Entry 8Q8G (X-ray diffraction, 2.40 A resolution); this record covers chains A and B.

== Chain A (and B) ==
Protein: mRNA cap guanine-N7 methyltransferase
Source organism: Homo sapiens
Notes: EC 2.1.1.56; engineered mutation(s): 416-455 GLGC; chain B of this document is another copy of the same molecule, construct and numbering; everything in this record applies to it too
UniProt: O43148 (MCES_HUMAN); residue numbers follow UniProt; this construct covers 165-415, 456-476
Chain sequence (276 residues; each row starts with the number of its first residue; note: 36 numbers in that range are skipped by the numbering (no residue carries them; nothing is unmodelled there)):
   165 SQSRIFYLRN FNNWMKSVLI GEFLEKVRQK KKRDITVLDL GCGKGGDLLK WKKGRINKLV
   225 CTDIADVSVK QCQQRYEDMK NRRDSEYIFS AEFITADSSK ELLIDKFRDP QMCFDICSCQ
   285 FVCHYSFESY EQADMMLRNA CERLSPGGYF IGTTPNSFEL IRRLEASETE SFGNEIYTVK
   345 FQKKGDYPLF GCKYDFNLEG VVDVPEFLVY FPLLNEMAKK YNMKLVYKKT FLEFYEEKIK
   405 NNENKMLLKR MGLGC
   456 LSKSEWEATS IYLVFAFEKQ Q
Unresolved in the structure: 165-166, 416-417 (chain B: 165-169, 247-251)
Sequence notes: linker (416-419)
Small-molecule neighbours:
  - O94 (2-(4-fluorophenyl)-1-[(3S)-3-(6-oxidanyl-1H-pyrazolo[3,4-b]pyridin-3-yl)piperidin-1-yl]ethanone): Leu-172, Asn-176, Phe-285, Tyr-289, Ile-340, Phe-360, Leu-362, Val-365, Val-366, Val-368, Ala-463, Thr-464, Tyr-467
  - S-adenosylhomocysteine (SAH): Lys-180, Leu-204, Gly-205, Cys-206, Gly-207, Asp-211, Asp-227, Ile-228, Ala-229, Ala-260, Asp-261, Ser-262, Ser-263, Gln-284, Phe-285, Val-286, Tyr-289, Met-300
UniProt features mapped onto this chain:
  - binding site (mRNA): Asn-176, Asn-177
  - binding site (S-adenosyl-L-methionine): Lys-180, Gly-205, Asp-227, Asp-261, Gln-284, Tyr-289
  - site (mRNA cap binding): Lys-208, Lys-214, Arg-239, His-288, Glu-370, Tyr-467
  - mutagenesis: Trp-178 (W178C: Loss of methyltransferase activity in presence or absence of RAMAC; when associated with C-417. Complete restored RAMAC-mediated methyltransferase activity under reducing conditions ...), Asp-203 (D203A: Loss of activity), Arg-239 (R239A: Loss of activity), Tyr-289 (Y289A: Loss of activity), Phe-291 (F291A: Strongly impairs enzyme activity), Phe-354 (F354A: Loss of activity), Lys-393 (K393C: Loss of methyltransferase activity in presence or absence of RAMAC; when associated with C-178; C-398 and C-417 ...), Phe-398 (F398C: Loss of methyltransferase activity in presence or absence of RAMAC; when associated with C-178; C-393 and C-417 ...), Lys-409 (K409E: Decreased S-adenosyl-L-methionine binding and methyltransferase activity in absence of RAMAC; when associated with E-413. Decreased interaction with RAMAC; when associated with E-413), Lys-413 (K413E: Decreased S-adenosyl-L-methionine binding and methyltransferase activity in absence of RAMAC; when associated with E-409. Decreased interaction with RAMAC; when associated with E-409)
From the paper describing this entry:
  - binding site for S-adenosylhomocysteine: Lys-180, Gly-205, Asp-227, Asp-261, Ser-262, Gln-284
  - binding site for O94: Asn-176, Tyr-289, Tyr-467

== Chain A / chain B interface ==
Pairs across the interface (17):
  Phe-322(A) / Phe-322(B)  hydrophobic
  Phe-322(A) / Ile-325(B)  hydrophobic
  Phe-322(A) / Arg-326(B)
  Ile-325(A) / Phe-322(B)  hydrophobic
  Arg-326(A) / Phe-322(B)
  Gly-349(A) / Lys-392(B)
  Tyr-351(A) / Pro-376(B)
  Leu-353(A) / Tyr-374(B)  hydrophobic
  Leu-353(A) / Pro-376(B)
  Leu-353(A) / Leu-377(B)
  Leu-353(A) / Glu-380(B)
  Tyr-374(A) / Tyr-374(B)  hydrophobic
  Pro-376(A) / Tyr-351(B)
  Pro-376(A) / Leu-353(B)
  Leu-377(A) / Leu-353(B)
  Glu-380(A) / Leu-353(B)
  Lys-392(A) / Gly-349(B)  hydrogen bond (side chain-backbone)
Other interface residues (no listed pair), chain A (12 interface residues in all): Leu-389
Other interface residues (no listed pair), chain B (13 interface residues in all): Glu-329, Asp-350

== Overview ==
12 residues of chain A face 13 of chain B across their interface, with 1 hydrogen bond. Its one
hydrogen-bonded contact is Lys-392(A)/Gly-349(B). Ligands of chain A: S-adenosylhomocysteine and compound O94.
From the paper: a binding site for S-adenosylhomocysteine at Lys-180(A), Gly-205(A) and Asp-227(A) among
others; a binding site for O94 at Asn-176(A), Tyr-289(A) and Tyr-467(A).
Chain A and chain B are both mRNA cap guanine-N7 methyltransferase (Homo sapiens); the structure, Crystal
structure of HsRNMT complexed with inhibitor DDD1870799, was determined by X-ray diffraction, deposited
together with 8Q9W and 8Q69.
